PDB entry 5MRE | electron microscopy, 3.75 A resolution | chains A and 3 of the 78 polymer chains in the assembly

== Chain A ==
Molecule: 21S ribosomal RNA
Organism: Saccharomyces cerevisiae
Sequence (3296 nucleotides; each row starts with the number of its first residue):
     1 GUAAAAAGUA GAAUAAUAGA UUUGAAAUAU UUAUUAUAUA GAUUUAAAGA GAUAAUCAUG
    61 GAGUAUAAUA AUUAAAUUUA AUAAAUUUAA UAUAACUAUU AAUAGAAUUA GGUUACUAAU
   121 AAAUUAAUAA CAAUUAAUUU UAAAACCUAA AGGUAAACCU UUAUAUUAAU AAUGUUAUUU
   181 UUUAUUAUUU UUAUAAUAAG AAUAAUUAUU AAUAAUAAUA AACUAAGUGA ACUGAAACAU
   241 CUAAGUAACU UAAGGAUAAG AAAUCAACAG AGAUAUUAUG AGUAUUGGUG AGAGAAAAUA
   301 AUAAAGGUCU AAUAAGUAUU AUGUGAAAAA AAUGUAAGAA AAUAGGAUAA CAAAUUCUAA
   361 GACUAAAUAC UAUUAAUAAG UAUAGUAAGU ACCGUAAGGG AAAGUAUGAA AAUGAUUAUU
   421 UUAUAAGCAA UCAUGAAUAU AUUAUAUUAU AUUAAUGAUG UACCUUUUGU AUAAUGGGUC
   481 AGCAAGUAAU UAAUAUUAGU AAAACAAUAA GUUAUAAAUA AAUAGAAUAA UAUAUAUAUA
   541 UAAAAAAAUA UAUUAAAAUA UUUAAUUAAU AUUAAUUGAC CCGAAAGCAA ACGAUCUAAC
   601 UAUGAUAAGA UGGAUAAACG AUCGAACAGG UUGAUGUUGC AAUAUCAUCU GAUUAAUUGU
   661 GGUUAGUAGU GAAAGACAAA UCUGGUUUGC AGAUAGCUGG UUUUCUAUGA AAUAUAUGUA
   721 AGUAUAGCCU UUAUAAAUAA UAAUUAUUAU AUAAUAUUAU AUUAAUAUUA UAUAAAGAAU
   781 GGUACAGCAA UUAAUAUAUA UUAGGGAACU AUUAAAGUUU UAUUAAUAAU AUUAAAUCUC
   841 GAAAUAUUUA AUUAUAUAUA AUAAAGAGUC AGAUUAUGUG CGAUAAGGUA AAUAAUCUAA
   901 AGGGAAACAG CCCAGAUUAA GAUAUAAAGU UCCUAAUAAA UAAUAAGUGA AAUAAAUAUU
   961 AAAAUAUUAU AAUAUAAUCA GUUAAUGGGU UUGACAAUAA CCAUUUUUUA AUGAACAUGU
  1021 AACAAUGCAC UGAUUUAUAA UAAAUAAAAA AAAAUAAUAU UUAAAAUCAA AUAUAUAUAU
  1081 AUUUGUUAAU AGAUAAUAUA CGGAUCUUAA UAAUAAGAAU UAUUUAAUUC CUAAUAUGGA
  1141 AUAUUAUAUU UUUAUAAUAA AAAUAUAAAU ACUGAAUAUC UAAAUAUUAU UAUUACUUUU
  1201 UUUUUAAUAA UAAUAAUAUG GUAAUAGAAC AUUUAAUGAU AAUAUAUAUU AGUUAUUAAU
  1261 UAAUAUAUGU AUUAAUUAAA UAGAGAAUGC UGACAUGAGU AACGAAAAAA AGGUAUAAAC
  1321 CUUUUCACCU AAAACAUAAG GUUUAACUAU AAAAGUACGG CCCCUAAUUA AAUUAAUAAA
  1381 AAUAUAAAUA UAUUUAAGAU GGGAUAAUCU AUAUUAAUAA AAAUUUAUCU UAAAAUAUAU
  1441 AUAUUAUUAA UAAUUAUAUU AAUUAAUUAA UAAUAUAUAU AAUUAUAUUA UAUAUUAUAU
  1501 AUUUUUUAUA UAAUAUAAAC UAAUAAAGAU CAGGAAAUAA UUAAUGUAUA CCGUAAUGUA
  1561 GACCGACUCA GGUAUGUAAG UAGAGAAUAU GAAGGUGAAU UAGAUAAUUA AAGGGAAGGA
  1621 ACUCGGCAAA GAUAGCUCAU AAGUUAGUCA AUAAAGAGUA AUAAGAACAA AGUUGUACAA
  1681 CUGUUUACUA AAAACACCGC ACUUUGCAGA AACGAUAAGU UUAAGUAUAA GGUGUGAACU
  1741 CUGCUCCAUG CUUAAUAUAU AAAUAAAAUU AUUUAACGAU AAUUUAAUUA AAUUUAGGUA
  1801 AAUAGCAGCC UUAUUAUGAG GGUUAUAAUG UAGCGAAAUU CCUUGGCCUA UAAUUGAGGU
  1861 CCCGCAUGAA UGACGUAAUG AUACAACAAC UGUCUCCCCU UUAAGCUAAG UGAAAUUGAA
  1921 AUCGUAGUGA AGAUGCUAUG UACCUUCAGC AAGACGGAAA GACCCUAUGC AGCUUUACUG
  1981 UAAUUAGAUA GAUCGAAUUA UUGUUUAUUA UAUUCAGCAU AUUAAGUAAU CCUAUUAUUA
  2041 GGUAAUCGUU UAGAUAUUAA UGAGAUACUU AUUAUAAUAU AAUGAUAAUU CUAAUCUUAU
  2101 AAAUAAUUAU UAUUAUUAUU AUUAAUAAUA AUAAUAUGCU UUCAAGCAUA GUGAUAAAAC
  2161 AUAUUUAUAU GAUAAUCACU UUACUUAAUA GAUAUAAUUC UUAAGUAAUA UAUAAUAUAU
  2221 AUUUUAUAUA UAUUAUAUAU AAUAUAAGAG ACAAUCUCUA AUUGGUAGUU UUGAUGGGGC
  2281 GUCAUUAUCA GCAAAAGUAU CUGAAUAAGU CCAUAAAUAA AUAUAUAAAA UUAUUGAAUA
  2341 AAAAAAAAAU AAUAUAUAUU AUAUAUAUUA AUUAUAAAUU GAAAUAUGUU UAUAUAAAUU
  2401 UAUAUUUAUU GAAUAUAUUU UAGUAAUAGA UAAAAAUAUG UACAGUAAAA UUGUAAGGAA
  2461 AACAAUAAUA ACUUUCUCCU CUCUCGGUGG GGGUUCACAC CUAUUUUUAA UAGGUGUGAA
  2521 CCCCUCUUCG GGGUUCCGGU UCCCUUUCGG GUCCCGGAAC UUAAAUAAAA AUGGAAAGAA
  2581 UUAAAUUAAU AUAAUGGUAU AACUGUGCGA UAAUUGUAAC ACAAACGAGU GAAACAAGUA
  2641 CGUAAGUAUG GCAUAAUGAA CAAAUAACAC UGAUUGUAAA GGUUAUUGAU AACGAAUAAA
  2701 AGUUACGCUA GGGAUAACAG GGUAAUAUAG CGAAAGAGUA GAUAUUGUAA GCUAUGUUUG
  2761 CCACCUCGAU GUCGACUCAA CAUUUCCUCU UGGUUGUAAA AGCUAAGAAG GGUUUGACUG
  2821 UUCGUCAAUU AAAAUGUUAC GUGAGUUGGG UUAAAUACGA UGUGAAUCAG UAUGGUUCCU
  2881 AUCUGCUGAA GGAAAUAUUA UCAAAUUAAA UCUCAUUAUU AGUACGCAAG GACCAUAAUG
  2941 AAUCAACCCA UGGUGUAUCU AUUGAUAAUA AUAUAAUAUA UUUAAUAAAA AUAAUACUUU
  3001 AUUAAUAUAU UAUCUAUAUU AGUUUAUAUU UUAAUUAUAU AUUAUCAUAG UAGAUAAGCU
  3061 AAGUUGAUAA UAAAUAAAUA UUGAAUACAU AUUAAAUAUG AAGUUGUUUU AAUAAGAUAA
  3121 UUAAUCUGAU AAUUUUAUAC UAAAAUUAAU AAUUAUAGGU UUUAUAUAUU AUUUAUAAAU
  3181 AAAUAUAUUA UAAUAAUAAU AAUUAUUAUU AUUAAUAAAA AAUAUUAAUU AUAAUAUUAA
  3241 UAAAAUACUA AUUUAUCAGU UAUCUAUAUA AUAUCUAAUC UAUUAUUCUA UAUACU
Not modelled in the structure: 1-7, 80-83, 107-109, 129-131, 179-199, 554-559, 757-765, 811-815, 822, 967-1055, 1133-1136, 1153-1159, 1196-1204, 1375-1379, 1419-1422, 1441-1480, 1503-1505, 1538-1539, 2013-2077, 2101-2182, 2189-2197, 2222-2226, 2241-2242, 2277-2280, 2339-2344, 2393-2407, 2479-2572, 2715-2718, 2767-2771, 2985-3001, 3036-3039, 3179-3228, 3294-3296
Bound ions: Mg2+ site 1 near A150 (its only coordinating residue here); Mg2+ site 2: A237, C238; Mg2+ site 3 near G245 (its only coordinating residue here); Mg2+ site 4 near A258 (its only coordinating residue here); Mg2+ site 5 near G280 (its only coordinating residue here); Mg2+ site 6 near U322 (its only coordinating residue here); Mg2+ site 7 near A359 (its only coordinating residue here); Mg2+ site 8 near G394 (its only coordinating residue here); Mg2+ site 9: A423, U424; Mg2+ site 10 near G427 (its only coordinating residue here); Mg2+ site 11: C464 (shared with 1 residue of chain N); Mg2+ site 12 near U466 (its only coordinating residue here); 127 more Mg2+ sites not listed

== Chain 3 ==
Protein: mL41
Organism: Saccharomyces cerevisiae
UniProt: P36526 (RM27_YEAST); residues 17-146 here = UniProt positions 17-146
Amino-acid sequence (130 residues; numbered 17 to 146; the number before each row is that of its first residue):
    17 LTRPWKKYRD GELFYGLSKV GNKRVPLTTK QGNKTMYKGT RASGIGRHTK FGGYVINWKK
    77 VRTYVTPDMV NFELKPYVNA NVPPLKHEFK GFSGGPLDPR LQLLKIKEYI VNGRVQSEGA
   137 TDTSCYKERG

== Interface between chain A and chain 3 ==
Pairs across the interface (138; chain A residue first):
  U113(A) with Pro42(3), phosphate contact
  C116(A) with Arg78(3), base contact; Tyr80(3), hydrogen bond to the base
  A121(A) with Pro112(3), sugar contact
  A122(A) with His103(3), phosphate contact; Phe105(3), phosphate contact; Gly111(3), sugar contact
  A123(A) with Glu104(3), phosphate contact; Phe105(3), hydrogen bond to the phosphate; Lys106(3), phosphate contact; Phe108(3), sugar contact; Ser109(3), sugar contact
  U124(A) with Lys106(3), phosphate contact; Gly107(3), hydrogen bond to the phosphate
  A132(A) with Lys143(3), phosphate contact
  A133(A) with Glu104(3), phosphate contact
  U141(A) with Leu113(3), sugar contact
  A145(A) with Arg57(3), hydrogen bond to the sugar
  C146(A) with Arg57(3), hydrogen bond to the sugar
  A155(A) with Thr51(3), hydrogen bond to the base; Met52(3), base contact
  A157(A) with Pro42(3), base contact; Lys54(3), phosphate contact; Arg57(3), phosphate contact
  C158(A) with Lys54(3), salt bridge to the phosphate; Gly55(3), phosphate contact; Thr56(3), phosphate contact; Arg57(3), salt bridge to the phosphate
  C159(A) with Tyr53(3), sugar contact; Gly55(3), phosphate contact; Thr56(3), hydrogen bond to the phosphate; Arg57(3), hydrogen bond to the phosphate
  U160(A) with Ser59(3), phosphate contact; Gly60(3), phosphate contact; His64(3), phosphate contact
  U161(A) with Arg63(3), phosphate contact
  U162(A) with Asn73(3), base contact; Lys76(3), base contact
  A165(A) with Lys75(3), sugar contact
  U166(A) with Lys75(3), salt bridge to the phosphate
  A391(A) with Asn38(3), phosphate contact
  C392(A) with Val36(3), phosphate contact; Gly37(3), phosphate contact
  C393(A) with Val36(3), phosphate contact
  G394(A) with Arg40(3), base contact
  A396(A) with Arg40(3), salt bridge to the phosphate
  A397(A) with Arg40(3), salt bridge to the phosphate
  C1303(A) with Arg25(3), hydrogen bond to the sugar
  G1304(A) with Arg25(3), hydrogen bond to the base
  A1319(A) with Leu17(3), hydrogen bond to the phosphate; Lys23(3), base contact
  C1320(A) with Leu17(3), hydrogen bond to the phosphate; Pro20(3), sugar contact
  A1338(A) with Lys50(3), phosphate contact
  A1339(A) with Asn49(3), phosphate contact; Lys50(3), hydrogen bond to the phosphate
  G1340(A) with Gly48(3), phosphate contact
  G1341(A) with Tyr31(3), sugar contact; Lys39(3), phosphate contact
  U1342(A) with Leu29(3), base contact; Tyr31(3), stacking on the base; Gly32(3), base contact; Leu33(3), base contact; Ser34(3), base contact; Lys35(3), base contact; Lys39(3), salt bridge to the phosphate
  U1343(A) with Tyr31(3), sugar contact
  U1344(A) with Phe30(3), sugar contact; Tyr31(3), hydrogen bond to the base
  A1351(A) with Lys46(3), base contact
  G1359(A) with Lys50(3), hydrogen bond to the sugar
  G1360(A) with Lys50(3), hydrogen bond to the sugar; Thr51(3), hydrogen bond to the sugar; Tyr53(3), base contact
  C1361(A) with Thr51(3), sugar contact; Tyr53(3), sugar contact; His64(3), hydrogen bond to the base; Gly68(3), hydrogen bond to the base
  C1362(A) with His64(3), sugar contact; Thr65(3), hydrogen bond to the sugar; Lys66(3), base contact; Gly68(3), hydrogen bond to the base
  C1363(A) with Lys66(3), sugar contact
  U1400(A) with Asn49(3), phosphate contact; Thr51(3), phosphate contact
  G1403(A) with Lys66(3), hydrogen bond to the base; Phe67(3), base contact; Gly68(3), base contact
  A1404(A) with Phe67(3), base contact
  U1412(A) with Thr65(3), phosphate contact; Phe67(3), sugar contact; Gly69(3), base contact; Val71(3), sugar contact
  A1413(A) with Thr65(3), sugar contact; Phe67(3), phosphate contact; Val71(3), sugar contact
  U1414(A) with Arg63(3), salt bridge to the phosphate
  A1540(A) with Lys66(3), salt bridge to the phosphate
  A1548(A) with Trp74(3), hydrogen bond to the phosphate
  U1549(A) with Tyr70(3), sugar contact; Ile72(3), sugar contact; Trp74(3), phosphate contact
  A1550(A) with Ser59(3), hydrogen bond to the sugar; Ile61(3), sugar contact; His64(3), hydrogen bond to the base; Tyr70(3), stacking on the base; Ile72(3), sugar contact
  C1551(A) with Tyr53(3), hydrogen bond to the sugar; Thr56(3), hydrogen bond to the phosphate; Ala58(3), sugar contact; Ser59(3), hydrogen bond to the sugar
  C1552(A) with Thr45(3), hydrogen bond to the phosphate; Tyr53(3), sugar contact; Thr56(3), hydrogen bond to the phosphate
  G1553(A) with Thr45(3), hydrogen bond to the phosphate; Lys46(3), salt bridge to the phosphate
  U1554(A) with Lys46(3), salt bridge to the phosphate
  G1561(A) with Phe30(3), sugar contact
  A1562(A) with Phe30(3), base contact; Tyr31(3), sugar contact
  C1563(A) with Tyr31(3), hydrogen bond to the phosphate
  C1567(A) with Lys35(3), salt bridge to the phosphate
  U1568(A) with Thr18(3), hydrogen bond to the base; Arg19(3), hydrogen bond to the base; Glu28(3), base contact; Leu29(3), base contact; Phe30(3), base contact; Lys35(3), salt bridge to the phosphate
  A1599(A) with Leu17(3), hydrogen bond to the phosphate; Thr18(3), phosphate contact; Lys22(3), base contact; Lys23(3), base contact; Tyr24(3), base contact; Arg25(3), base contact; Asp26(3), base contact; Glu28(3), base contact
  U1600(A) with Arg25(3), salt bridge to the phosphate
  U1911(A) with Tyr24(3), sugar contact
Other interface residues (no listed pair), chain A (70 interface residues in all): A142, A1317, A1399, C1564, G1912
Other interface residues (no listed pair), chain 3 (68 interface residues in all): Gly62, Tyr142

== Overview ==
70 residues of chain A face 68 of chain 3 across their interface; the contacts include 35 hydrogen bonds, 13
salt bridges and 2 aromatic stacking contacts. Polar contacts include C116(A)-Tyr80(3), A155(A)-Thr51(3) and
G1304(A)-Arg25(3). The Mg2+ site 2 is built by A237(A) and C238(A).
Chain A is 21S ribosomal RNA and chain 3 is mL41, both from Saccharomyces cerevisiae; the structure, Structure
of the yeast mitochondrial ribosome - Class B, was determined by electron microscopy (same publication as 5MRC
and 5MRF).
